Entry 8IYA (X-ray diffraction, 2.43 A resolution); this record covers chains B and D.

[Chain B]
Molecule: Ubiquitin-conjugating enzyme E2 E1
Source organism: Homo sapiens
Notes: EC 2.3.2.23, 2.3.2.24
UniProt: P51965 (UB2E1_HUMAN); numbering as in UniProt (aligned over 41-193)
Chain sequence (170 residues; each row starts with the number of its first residue):
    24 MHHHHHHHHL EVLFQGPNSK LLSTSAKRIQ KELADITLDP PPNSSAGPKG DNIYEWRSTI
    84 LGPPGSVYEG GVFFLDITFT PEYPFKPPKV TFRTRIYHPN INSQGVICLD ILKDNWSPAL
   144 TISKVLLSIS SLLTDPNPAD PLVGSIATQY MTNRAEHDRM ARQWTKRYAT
Disordered / not traced: 24-33
Construct notes: initiating methionine (24); expression tag (25-40); engineered mutation S67 (Cys in P51965), P122 (Cys in P51965), S153 (Cys in P51965), P159 (Cys in P51965)
Swiss-Prot annotation at these positions:
  - active site: C131 (Glycyl thioester intermediate)
  - cross-link: K136 (Glycyl lysine isopeptide (Lys-Gly) (interchain with G-Cter in ISG15))
  - mutagenesis: F108 (F108N: Inhibits TDP43 ubiquitination. No effect on SETDB1 ubiquitination), C131 (C131A/S: Loss of catalytic activity)
Reported in the primary citation:
  - mutagenesis - N125A, S126A, P164A: abolished catalytic activity with Histone-lysine N-methyltransferase SETDB1 (chain D)
  - post-translational modification sites: K136 (citing earlier work)

[Chain D]
Molecule: Histone-lysine N-methyltransferase SETDB1
Source organism: Homo sapiens
Notes: EC 2.1.1.366
UniProt: Q15047 (SETB1_HUMAN); residues 1-6 here correspond to UniProt positions 867-872 (UniProt number = residue number + 866)
Chain sequence (6 residues; row label = number of the first residue in the row):
     1 CEGYES
Construct notes: conflict C1 (Lys867 in Q15047)
Reported in the primary citation:
  - mutagenesis - G3A, Y4A, E5A: decreased catalytic activity with Ubiquitin-conjugating enzyme E2 E1 (chain B)
  - mutagenesis - S6E (from 60% to 90%): increased catalytic activity with Ubiquitin-conjugating enzyme E2 E1 (chain B)

[How chain B and chain D interact]
Pairs across the interface (16):
  N125(B) - G3(D)  hydrogen bond (side chain-backbone)
  N125(B) - E5(D)
  S126(B) - E5(D)  hydrogen bond
  V129(B) - E2(D)
  C131(B) - C1(D)  disulfide
  K136(B) - C1(D)
  P164(B) - Y4(D)
  L165(B) - E2(D)
  L165(B) - G3(D)
  L165(B) - Y4(D)  hydrophobic
  L165(B) - E5(D)  hydrogen bond (backbone-backbone)
  V166(B) - E5(D)
  G167(B) - Y4(D)
  G167(B) - E5(D)  hydrogen bond (backbone-backbone)
  G167(B) - S6(D)  hydrogen bond (backbone-backbone)
  S168(B) - S6(D)  hydrogen bond (backbone-backbone)
Also at the interface, not in a pair above, chain B (13 interface residues in all): Q127, L132, D163
Disulfides between the chains: C131(B)-C1(D)
The authors on this interface:
  - specific contacts: N125(B)-G3(D) (hydrogen bond), S126(B)-E5(D) (hydrogen bond), D163(B)-C1(D), P164(B)-Y4(D) (hydrophobic contact)
  - interface residues, chain B: R116(B)

[Overview]
Chain B and chain D form an interface of 13 and 6 residues respectively; the contacts include 1 disulfide bond
and 6 hydrogen bonds. Polar pairs include N125(B)-G3(D), S126(B)-E5(D) and L165(B)-E5(D). The paper describes
hydrogen bonds between N125(B) and G3(D) and S126(B) and E5(D); a contact between D163(B) and C1(D); a
hydrophobic contact between P164(B) and Y4(D). From the paper: N125A, S126A and P164A of chain B abolish
catalytic activity with Histone-lysine N-methyltransferase SETDB1 (chain D); the interface residue R116(B); 7
substitutions were tested in all.
Here chain B is Ubiquitin-conjugating enzyme E2 E1 and chain D is Histone-lysine N-methyltransferase SETDB1,
both from Homo sapiens. Entry 8IYA (Complex of SETDB1-derived peptide bound to UBE2E1) was determined by X-ray
diffraction.
